Entry 7IAC (X-ray diffraction, 2.15 A resolution); this record covers chains A and B.

== Chain A ==
Protein: Serine protease subunit NS2B
Organism: Zika virus
UniProtKB: Q32ZE1 (POLG_ZIKV); residues 46-89 here correspond to UniProt positions 1414-1457 (UniProt number = residue number + 1368)
Sequence (46 residues; numbered 44 to 89; the number before each row is that of its first residue):
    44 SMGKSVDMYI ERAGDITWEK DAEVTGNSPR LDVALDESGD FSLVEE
Unresolved in the structure: 44-49, 89
Sequence notes: expression tag (44-45)
Ligand contacts: A1B8R (N-(2,3-dihydro-1H-isoindol-5-yl)-2-(trifluoromethyl)-1H-1,3-benzimidazole-7-carboxamide): Ser81, Gly82, Asp83

== Chain B ==
Protein: Serine protease NS3
Organism: Zika virus
Notes: EC 3.4.21.91, 3.6.1.15, 3.6.4.13
UniProtKB: Q32ZE1 (POLG_ZIKV); residues 11-177 here correspond to UniProt positions 1509-1675 (UniProt number = residue number + 1498)
Sequence (168 residues; numbered 10 to 177; the number before each row is that of its first residue):
    10 MKEVKKGETT DGVYRVMTRR LLGSTQVGVG VMQEGVFHTM WHVTKGAALR SGEGRLDPYW
    70 GDVKQDLVSY CGPWKLDAAW DGLSEVQLLA VPPGERAKNI QTLPGIFKTK DGDIGAVALD
   130 YPAGTSGSPI LDKCGRVIGL YGNGVVIKNG SYVSAITQGK REEETPVE
Unresolved in the structure: 10-15, 172-177
Sequence notes: initiating methionine (10); conflict Lys107 (Arg1605 in Q32ZE1)
Curated features (UniProtKB/Swiss-Prot):
  - active site (Charge relay system): His51, Asp75, Ser135
Ligand contacts: A1B8R (N-(2,3-dihydro-1H-isoindol-5-yl)-2-(trifluoromethyl)-1H-1,3-benzimidazole-7-carboxamide): His51, Asp75, Asp129, Tyr130, Pro131, Ala132, Ser135, Tyr150, Gly151, Asn152, Val155, Gly159, Tyr161

== Interface between chain A and chain B ==
Pairs across the interface - 97 pairs, chain A then chain B:
  Met51(A) with Met26(B); Val36(B), hydrophobic; Val52(B); Thr53(B); Leu58(B), hydrophobic; Arg59(B), hydrogen bond (backbone-backbone)
  Tyr52(A) with Arg24(B); Val25(B); Met26(B), hydrogen bond (backbone-backbone); Arg28(B), hydrogen bond; Ser33(B), hydrogen bond; Arg59(B)
  Ile53(A) with Tyr23(B), hydrophobic; Arg24(B); Met41(B), hydrophobic; Phe46(B), hydrophobic; Arg59(B), hydrogen bond (backbone-backbone); Ser60(B); Leu65(B), hydrophobic
  Glu54(A) with Tyr23(B); Arg24(B), hydrogen bond (backbone-backbone)
  Arg55(A) with Glu17(B); Asp20(B), hydrogen bond (side chain-backbone); Gly21(B); Val22(B); Tyr23(B)
  Ala56(A) with Val22(B), hydrogen bond (backbone-backbone); Tyr23(B); Val100(B), hydrophobic; Ala106(B)
  Gly57(A) with Gly21(B); Val22(B), hydrogen bond (backbone-backbone)
  Asp58(A) with Leu98(B)
  Ile59(A) with Gly21(B); Val22(B); Val40(B), hydrophobic; Leu98(B), hydrophobic; Leu140(B), hydrophobic; Gly144(B); Val146(B), hydrophobic
  Thr60(A) with Asn108(B), hydrogen bond (backbone-side chain); Leu140(B)
  Trp61(A) with Glu94(B); Val95(B); Gln96(B); Gln110(B); Leu140(B); Asp141(B); Lys142(B)
  Glu62(A) with Gln96(B), hydrogen bond (backbone-side chain); Asn108(B)
  Ala65(A) with Gln96(B); Asn108(B)
  Glu66(A) with Ile109(B); Gln110(B), hydrogen bond (backbone-backbone)
  Val67(A) with Glu94(B); Gln110(B)
  Thr68(A) with Ile109(B); Gln110(B), hydrogen bond (backbone-backbone); Thr111(B), hydrogen bond (backbone-side chain); Leu128(B)
  Gly69(A) with Thr111(B); Ala127(B)
  Asn70(A) with Leu112(B); Ala127(B)
  Ser71(A) with Leu112(B), hydrogen bond (side chain-backbone); Pro113(B); Gly114(B)
  Pro72(A) with Gly114(B); Ile115(B), hydrogen bond (backbone-backbone); Ala127(B)
  Arg73(A) with Ile115(B); Lys117(B)
  Leu74(A) with Ile115(B), hydrogen bond (backbone-backbone); Phe116(B); Lys117(B), hydrogen bond (backbone-backbone); Ile156(B), hydrophobic
  Asp75(A) with Lys117(B)
  Val76(A) with Phe116(B), hydrophobic; Lys117(B), hydrogen bond (backbone-backbone); Thr118(B)
  Leu78(A) with Lys73(B)
  Asp79(A) with Lys73(B)
  Glu80(A) with Lys73(B)
  Ser81(A) with Val72(B)
  Gly82(A) with Val72(B); Lys73(B); Asn152(B), hydrogen bond (backbone-side chain)
  Phe84(A) with Phe116(B), hydrophobic; Ile123(B), hydrophobic; Asn152(B); Gly153(B); Val154(B)
  Ser85(A) with Val154(B)
  Leu86(A) with Val154(B), hydrophobic; Val155(B)
  Glu88(A) with Lys157(B), salt bridge
Interface residues without a listed pair, chain A (34 interface residues in all): Asp50
Interface residues without a listed pair, chain B (59 interface residues in all): Thr19, Thr27, Ala57, Pro138, Val162, Ala164

== In short ==
Chain A and chain B form an interface of 34 and 59 residues respectively; the contacts include 20 hydrogen
bonds and 1 salt bridge. Among the polar pairs are Glu88(A)-Lys157(B), Tyr52(A)-Arg28(B) and
Tyr52(A)-Ser33(B). Compound A1B8R is bound between chain A and chain B.
Chain A is Serine protease subunit NS2B and chain B is Serine protease NS3, both from Zika virus; the
structure, Group deposition of ZIKV NS2B-NS3 protease in complex with inhibitors from ASAP Discovery
Consortium -- Crystal ..., was determined by X-ray diffraction.
